PDB entry 2AXI | X-ray diffraction, 1.40 A resolution | chains A and B

Chain A:
Name: Ubiquitin-protein ligase E3 Mdm2
Organism: Homo sapiens
Notes: EC 6.3.2.-; fragment: hdm2
UniProtKB: Q9UMT8 (MDM2_HUMAN); residues 17-125 here = UniProt positions 17-125
Sequence (115 residues; row label = number of the first residue in the row):
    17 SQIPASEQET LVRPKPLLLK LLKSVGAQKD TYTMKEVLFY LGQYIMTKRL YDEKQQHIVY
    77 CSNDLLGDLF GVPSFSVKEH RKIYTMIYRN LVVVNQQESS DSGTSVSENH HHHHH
Unresolved in the structure: 17-22, 115-131
Sequence notes: expression tag (126-131)
Residues lining bound ligands: MPO (3[N-morpholino]propane sulfonic acid): G42, A43, Q44, K45, Y48, Y56

Chain B:
Name: cyclic 8-mer peptide
Sequence (10 residues; each row starts with the number of its first residue):
    20 PFEWLDWEFP
Modified positions: W23 (6-chloro-l-tryptophan; 6CW); P29 (D-proline; DPR)
Covalently attached groups: covalent link P20-P29

Chain A / chain B interface:
Contacting residue pairs - 24 pairs, chain A then chain B:
  K51(A) with W26(B)
  L54(A) with W23(B); L24(B), hydrophobic; W26(B), hydrophobic
  F55(A) with W26(B); F28(B), hydrophobic
  L57(A) with W23(B)
  G58(A) with F21(B); W23(B); F28(B)
  Q59(A) with F28(B)
  I61(A) with F21(B), hydrophobic; W23(B)
  M62(A) with F28(B), hydrophobic
  Y67(A) with F21(B), hydrophobic
  Q72(A) with P20(B); F21(B)
  F86(A) with W23(B)
  F91(A) with W23(B)
  V93(A) with F21(B), hydrophobic; E22(B); W23(B)
  H96(A) with L24(B)
  I99(A) with W23(B)
Interface residues without a listed pair, chain A (17 interface residues in all): V75, Y100

Summary:
The interface between chain A and chain B involves 17 residues on one side and 7 on the other. Chain A binds
compound MPO.
Here chain A is Ubiquitin-protein ligase E3 Mdm2 (Homo sapiens) and chain B is cyclic 8-mer peptide. Entry
2AXI (HDM2 in complex with a beta-hairpin) was determined by X-ray diffraction.
